PDB entry 5L65 | X-ray diffraction, 2.90 A resolution | chains B and C of the 28 polymer chains in the assembly

Chain B:
Protein: Proteasome subunit alpha type-3
Source organism: Saccharomyces cerevisiae (strain ATCC 204508 / S288c)
Notes: EC 3.4.25.1
Reference sequence: P23638 (PSA3_YEAST); residues 0-257 here correspond to UniProt positions 1-258 (UniProt number = residue number + 1)
Amino-acid sequence (258 residues; row label = number of the first residue in the row; numbering starts at 0):
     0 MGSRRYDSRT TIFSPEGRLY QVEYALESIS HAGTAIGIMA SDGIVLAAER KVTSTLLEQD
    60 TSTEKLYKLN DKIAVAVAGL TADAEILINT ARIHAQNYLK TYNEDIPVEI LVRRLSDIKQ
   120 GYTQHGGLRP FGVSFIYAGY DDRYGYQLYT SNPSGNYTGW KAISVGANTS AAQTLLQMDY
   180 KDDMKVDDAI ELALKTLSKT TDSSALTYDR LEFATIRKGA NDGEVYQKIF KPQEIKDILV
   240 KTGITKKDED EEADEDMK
Disordered / not traced: 0, 245-257
UniProt features mapped onto this chain:
  - cross-link (Glycyl lysine isopeptide (Lys-Gly)): Lys99 (interchain with G-Cter in ubiquitin), Lys198 (interchain with G-Cter in ubiquitin), Lys230 (interchain with G-Cter in ubiquitin)

Chain C:
Protein: Proteasome subunit alpha type-4
Source organism: Saccharomyces cerevisiae (strain ATCC 204508 / S288c)
Notes: EC 3.4.25.1
Reference sequence: P40303 (PSA4_YEAST); residues -1 to 252 here correspond to UniProt positions 1-254 (UniProt number = residue number + 2)
Amino-acid sequence (254 residues; row label = number of the first residue in the row; numbers below 1 keep their minus sign (Met-1 is residue -1)):
    -1 MSGYDRALSI FSPDGHIFQV EYALEAVKRG TCAVGVKGKN CVVLGCERRS TLKLQDTRIT
    59 PSKVSKIDSH VVLSFSGLNA DSRILIEKAR VEAQSHRLTL EDPVTVEYLT RYVAGVQQRY
   119 TQSGGVRPFG VSTLIAGFDP RDDEPKLYQT EPSGIYSSWS AQTIGRNSKT VREFLEKNYD
   179 RKEPPATVEE CVKLTVRSLL EVVQTGAKNI EITVVKPDSD IVALSSEEIN QYVTQIEQEK
   239 QEQQEQDKKK KSNH
Disordered / not traced: -1 to 0, 241-252
UniProt features mapped onto this chain:
  - modified residue: Thr58 (Phosphothreonine)

How chain B and chain C interact:
Pairs across the interface - 72 pairs, chain B then chain C:
  Arg3(B) - Arg4(C)  hydrogen bond (backbone-side chain)
  Asp6(B) - Tyr2(C)  hydrogen bond
  Asp6(B) - Arg4(C)  salt bridge
  Arg8(B) - Arg4(C)
  Thr10(B) - Leu6(C)
  Thr10(B) - Arg125(C)
  Ile11(B) - Gln17(C)
  Phe12(B) - Gln17(C)
  Phe12(B) - Tyr20(C)  hydrophobic
  Phe12(B) - Ala21(C)  hydrophobic
  Phe12(B) - Ala24(C)  hydrophobic
  Phe12(B) - Leu76(C)  hydrophobic
  Phe12(B) - Arg125(C)
  Phe12(B) - Pro126(C)
  Phe12(B) - Gly128(C)
  Ser13(B) - Tyr20(C)
  Pro14(B) - Tyr20(C)  hydrophobic
  Pro14(B) - Glu23(C)
  Glu15(B) - Glu23(C)
  Glu15(B) - Arg27(C)  hydrogen bond (backbone-side chain)
  Gly16(B) - Tyr20(C)
  Gly16(B) - Glu23(C)
  Gly16(B) - Ala24(C)
  Gly16(B) - Arg27(C)  hydrogen bond (backbone-side chain)
  Arg17(B) - Arg27(C)
  Leu18(B) - Arg125(C)
  Met38(B) - Asp54(C)
  Arg112(B) - Arg81(C)
  Ser115(B) - Arg81(C)  hydrogen bond (backbone-side chain)
  Asp116(B) - Arg81(C)  salt bridge
  Gln119(B) - Ala78(C)
  Gln119(B) - Asp79(C)
  Gln119(B) - Ile82(C)
  Thr122(B) - Arg125(C)  hydrogen bond (backbone-side chain)
  Gln123(B) - Tyr118(C)
  Gln123(B) - Gly123(C)
  Gln123(B) - Val124(C)
  Gln123(B) - Arg125(C)  hydrogen bond (backbone-backbone)
  Gln123(B) - Phe127(C)
  His124(B) - Gly123(C)
  His124(B) - Val124(C)
  Gly125(B) - Tyr2(C)
  Gly125(B) - Gly123(C)
  Gly126(B) - Tyr2(C)
  Tyr143(B) - Arg56(C)  hydrogen bond (backbone-side chain)
  Tyr143(B) - Ile57(C)  hydrophobic
  Tyr145(B) - Arg56(C)  hydrogen bond (backbone-side chain)
  Gln146(B) - Ile57(C)
  Leu147(B) - Ile57(C)
  Tyr148(B) - Ile57(C)
  Ser153(B) - Ala78(C)
  Gly154(B) - Ala78(C)
  Gly154(B) - Arg81(C)  hydrogen bond (backbone-side chain)
  Asn155(B) - Asn77(C)
  Asn155(B) - Ala78(C)
  Tyr156(B) - Pro59(C)  hydrophobic
  Tyr156(B) - Arg81(C)
  Gly158(B) - Gln53(C)
  Gly158(B) - Asp54(C)  hydrogen bond (backbone-backbone)
  Gly158(B) - Ile57(C)
  Gly158(B) - Thr58(C)  hydrogen bond (backbone-side chain)
  Trp159(B) - Leu50(C)  hydrophobic
  Trp159(B) - Lys51(C)
  Trp159(B) - Leu52(C)
  Trp159(B) - Gln53(C)
  Trp159(B) - Asp54(C)
  Lys160(B) - Leu52(C)  hydrogen bond (backbone-backbone)
  Lys160(B) - Gln53(C)
  Ala161(B) - Leu52(C)
  Gln172(B) - Leu52(C)
  Leu175(B) - Leu52(C)
  Gln176(B) - Leu52(C)
Also at the interface, not in a pair above, chain B (41 interface residues in all): Glu108, Thr157, Tyr179

Summary:
41 residues of chain B face 31 of chain C across their interface, with 13 hydrogen bonds and 2 salt bridges.
Polar pairs include Asp6(B)-Arg4(C), Asp116(B)-Arg81(C) and Arg3(B)-Arg4(C).
Here chain B is Proteasome subunit alpha type-3 and chain C is Proteasome subunit alpha type-4, both from
Saccharomyces cerevisiae (strain ATCC 204508 / S288c). Entry 5L65 (Yeast 20S proteasome with mouse beta5i
(1-138) and mouse beta6 (97-111; 118-133) in complex with carfilzomib) was determined by X-ray diffraction
(same publication as 5L52, 5L54, 5L55, 5L5A, 5L5B, 5L5D and 30 further entries).
